PDB entry 6NBY | electron microscopy, 3.10 A resolution | chains B and G of the 18 polymer chains in the assembly

[Chain B]
Molecule: NAD(P)H-quinone oxidoreductase subunit 2
Organism: Thermosynechococcus elongatus BP-1
Notes: EC 7.1.1.-
UniProt: Q8DMR6 (NU2C_THEEB); residue numbers follow UniProt; this construct covers 1-515
Sequence (515 residues; numbered 1 to 515; the number before each row is that of its first residue):
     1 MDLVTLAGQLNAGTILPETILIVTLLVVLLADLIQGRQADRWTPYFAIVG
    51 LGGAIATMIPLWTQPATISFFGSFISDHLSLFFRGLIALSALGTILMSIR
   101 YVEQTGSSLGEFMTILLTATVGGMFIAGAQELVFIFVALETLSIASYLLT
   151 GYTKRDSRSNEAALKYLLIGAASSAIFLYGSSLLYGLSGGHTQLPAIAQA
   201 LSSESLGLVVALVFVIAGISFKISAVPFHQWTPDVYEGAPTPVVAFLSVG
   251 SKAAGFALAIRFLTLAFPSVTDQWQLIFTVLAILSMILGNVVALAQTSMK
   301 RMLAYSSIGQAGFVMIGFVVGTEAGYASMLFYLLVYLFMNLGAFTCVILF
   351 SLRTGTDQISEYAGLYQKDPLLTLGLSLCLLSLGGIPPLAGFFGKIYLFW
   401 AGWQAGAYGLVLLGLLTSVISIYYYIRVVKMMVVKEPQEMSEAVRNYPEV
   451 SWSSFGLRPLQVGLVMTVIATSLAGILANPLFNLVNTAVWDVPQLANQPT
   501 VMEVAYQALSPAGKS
Not modelled in the structure: 1-10, 494-515

[Chain G]
Molecule: NADH-quinone oxidoreductase subunit J
Organism: Thermosynechococcus elongatus BP-1
Notes: EC 1.6.5.11
UniProt: Q8DL30 (Q8DL30_THEEB); residues 1-200 here = UniProt positions 1-200
Sequence (200 residues; numbered 1 to 200; the number before each row is that of its first residue):
     1 MDLATLTQTITFFALAAAVIIAALGVVLLDNVVYSAFLLGGVFLSIAGLY
    51 ILMNADFVSAAQILIYVGAVNVLILFAIMLVNKRETYTPVPGRWLRQGGA
   101 AVVSLGVFALLTKMILQTPWQLSSVPPTPDSITTIGQHFFSDFLLPFELA
   151 SVLLLMALIGAVVLARRELVLEPEPILGEEVVPPLELPERPREPVALSEK
Not modelled in the structure: 1-3, 195-200

[Interface between chain B and chain G]
Contacting residue pairs - 96 pairs, chain B then chain G:
  Ile15(B) with Leu145(G), hydrophobic
  Ile22(B) with Val152(G), hydrophobic
  Leu26(B) with Leu155(G), hydrophobic
  Leu29(B) with Leu155(G), hydrophobic; Ile159(G), hydrophobic
  Phe70(B) with Leu144(G), hydrophobic; Leu145(G), hydrophobic
  Phe71(B) with Ser141(G); Asp142(G)
  Arg100(B) with Leu177(G); Glu179(G), salt bridge
  Tyr101(B) with Leu187(G); Pro188(G); Glu189(G), hydrogen bond
  Glu103(B) with Ile176(G)
  Gln104(B) with Ile176(G); Leu177(G); Gly178(G); Glu179(G); Val182(G)
  Thr105(B) with Pro184(G); Leu185(G), hydrogen bond (backbone-backbone); Glu186(G)
  Ser107(B) with Leu185(G)
  Thr114(B) with Ile159(G)
  Ile115(B) with Met156(G), hydrophobic; Ile159(G), hydrophobic; Gly160(G)
  Thr118(B) with Val152(G); Met156(G)
  Phe125(B) with Leu145(G), hydrophobic; Leu149(G), hydrophobic
  Val133(B) with Phe143(G), hydrophobic
  Phe134(B) with Leu145(G); Pro146(G), hydrophobic; Leu149(G), hydrophobic
  Val137(B) with Pro146(G); Leu149(G), hydrophobic
  Ala138(B) with Leu149(G), hydrophobic
  Thr141(B) with Leu149(G); Leu153(G); Met156(G)
  Ile144(B) with Leu153(G), hydrophobic; Met156(G), hydrophobic
  Ala145(B) with Met156(G)
  Leu148(B) with Met156(G), hydrophobic; Gly160(G); Ala161(G); Leu164(G)
  Gly151(B) with Leu164(G)
  Tyr152(B) with Val163(G), hydrophobic
  Thr153(B) with Leu185(G); Glu186(G); Leu187(G)
  Lys154(B) with Val163(G); Leu164(G); Arg166(G), hydrogen bond (side chain-backbone)
  Arg155(B) with Pro184(G); Leu185(G), hydrogen bond (backbone-backbone); Glu186(G)
  Asp156(B) with Leu187(G)
  Arg158(B) with Leu187(G); Glu189(G), hydrogen bond (side chain-backbone); Arg190(G); Pro191(G)
  Tyr179(B) with Leu111(G), hydrophobic
  Leu183(B) with Met114(G), hydrophobic
  Gly186(B) with Trp120(G)
  Leu187(B) with Thr118(G); Gln121(G)
  Gly189(B) with Gln121(G)
  Leu206(B) with Met114(G), hydrophobic; Gln117(G)
  Gly207(B) with Met114(G)
  Val210(B) with Leu110(G), hydrophobic; Leu111(G), hydrophobic; Met114(G), hydrophobic
  Glu237(B) with Leu187(G)
  Gly238(B) with Leu187(G)
  Ala239(B) with Leu187(G)
  Thr241(B) with Glu189(G), hydrogen bond
  Thr297(B) with Pro194(G)
  Lys300(B) with Leu187(G); Glu189(G), salt bridge
  Ser351(B) with Pro188(G); Glu189(G), hydrogen bond
  Leu352(B) with Glu179(G)
  Arg353(B) with Glu179(G), salt bridge; Glu180(G)
  Thr354(B) with Glu180(G), hydrogen bond
  Gly355(B) with Glu180(G), hydrogen bond (backbone-side chain)
  Thr356(B) with Pro188(G); Arg190(G); Arg192(G)
  Asp357(B) with Glu189(G)
  Gln358(B) with Arg192(G)
Other interface residues (no listed pair), chain B (65 interface residues in all): Leu25, Ser73, Phe74, Gly106, Glu111, Glu140, Ser188, Thr192, Phe214, Val347, Asn446, Pro448
Other interface residues (no listed pair), chain G (45 interface residues in all): Ile115, Ala165, Glu168, Glu172, Pro183

[In short]
The interface between chain B and chain G involves 65 residues on one side and 45 on the other, with 9
hydrogen bonds and 3 salt bridges. Polar pairs include Arg100(B)-Glu179(G), Lys300(B)-Glu189(G) and
Arg353(B)-Glu179(G).
Chain B is NAD(P)H-quinone oxidoreductase subunit 2 and chain G is NADH-quinone oxidoreductase subunit J, both
from Thermosynechococcus elongatus BP-1; the structure, T.elongatus NDH (composite model), was determined by
electron microscopy together with 6NBQ and 6NBX from the same study.
